3U0L - chain A; structure by X-ray diffraction, 1.25 A resolution.

[Chain A]
Name: mRuby
Source organism: Entacmaea quadricolor
Amino-acid sequence (230 residues; row label = number of the first residue in the row; note: 2 numbers in that range are skipped by the numbering (no residue carries them; nothing is unmodelled there); numbers below 1 keep their minus sign (Asp-4 is residue -4)):
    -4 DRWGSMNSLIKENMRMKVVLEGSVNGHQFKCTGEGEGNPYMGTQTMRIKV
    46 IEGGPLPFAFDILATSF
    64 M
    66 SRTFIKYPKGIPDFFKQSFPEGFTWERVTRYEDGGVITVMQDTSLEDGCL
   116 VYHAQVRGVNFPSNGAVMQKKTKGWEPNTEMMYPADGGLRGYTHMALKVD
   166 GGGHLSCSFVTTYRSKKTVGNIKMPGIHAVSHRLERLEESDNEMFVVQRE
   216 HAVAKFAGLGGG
Disordered / not traced: -4 to 2, 222-227
Glycans and other covalent adducts: covalent link Phe62-Met64; covalent link Met64-Ser66
Modified residues: Met64 ({(4Z)-4-(4-hydroxybenzylidene)-2-[3-(methylthio)propanimidoyl]-5-oxo-4,5-dihydro-1H-imidazol-1-yl}acetic acid; NRQ)
Sequence notes: expression tag (-4 to 0); chromophore (64, 64, 64); engineered mutation Ser196 (Asp in 3U0L)

[Summary]
Chain A is mRuby (Entacmaea quadricolor); the structure, Crystal structure of the engineered fluorescent
protein mRuby, crystal form 1, pH 4.5, was determined by X-ray diffraction together with 4I2Y, 3U0K, 3U0M and
3U0N from the same study.
